Entry 5HJB (X-ray diffraction, 2.70 A resolution); this record covers chains A and B.

# Chain A
Protein: Protein AF-9
Source organism: Homo sapiens
Notes: fragment: YEATS domain
UniProtKB: P42568 (AF9_HUMAN); numbering as in UniProt (aligned over 1-138)
Amino-acid sequence (140 residues; each row starts with the number of its first residue; numbers below 1 keep their minus sign (Ser-1 is residue -1)):
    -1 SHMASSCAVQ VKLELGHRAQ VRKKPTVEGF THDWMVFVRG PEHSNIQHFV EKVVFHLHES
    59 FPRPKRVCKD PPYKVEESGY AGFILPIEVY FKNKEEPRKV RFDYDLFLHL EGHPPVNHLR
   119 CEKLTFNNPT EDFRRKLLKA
Sequence notes: expression tag (-1 to 0)
UniProt features mapped onto this chain:
  - region (Histone H3K9cr binding): Tyr78 to Gly80, Leu106 to Leu108
  - site (Histone H3K9cr binding): Ser58, Asp103
From the paper describing this entry:
  - conformationally variable residues (side-chain flip): Phe28, Tyr78
  - specificity-determining residues: Phe59
  - mutagenesis - F59A: abolished binding to H3K9cr or H3K18cr
  - mutagenesis - F28A, H56A, S58A, G77A: decreased binding to peptide of Histone H3.1 (chain B)

# Chain B
Protein: peptide of Histone H3.1
UniProtKB: P68431 (H31_HUMAN); residues 3-10 here correspond to UniProt positions 4-11 (UniProt number = residue number + 1)
Amino-acid sequence (8 residues; numbered 3 to 10; the number before each row is that of its first residue):
     3 TKQTARKS
Modified / non-standard residues: Lys9 (N-6-crotonyl-L-lysine; KCR)
UniProt features mapped onto this chain:
  - modified residue: Thr3 (Phosphothreonine), Lys4 (Allysine), Gln5 (5-glutamyl dopamine), Thr6 (Phosphothreonine), Arg8 (Citrulline), Ser10 (ADP-ribosylserine)

# Interface between chain A and chain B
Contacting residue pairs - 28 pairs, chain A then chain B:
  Phe28(A) - Lys9(B)
  His30(A) - Thr6(B)
  His56(A) - Lys9(B)
  His56(A) - Ser10(B)
  Ser58(A) - Lys9(B)
  Phe59(A) - Lys9(B)
  Ser76(A) - Lys9(B)
  Gly77(A) - Lys9(B)
  Tyr78(A) - Lys9(B)
  Ala79(A) - Ala7(B)
  Ala79(A) - Arg8(B)
  Ala79(A) - Lys9(B)
  Gly80(A) - Thr6(B)
  Gly80(A) - Ala7(B)  hydrogen bond (backbone-backbone)
  Gly80(A) - Arg8(B)
  Gly80(A) - Lys9(B)  hydrogen bond (backbone-backbone)
  Phe81(A) - Arg8(B)
  Asp103(A) - Arg8(B)  salt bridge
  Leu104(A) - Arg8(B)
  Phe105(A) - Gln5(B)
  Leu106(A) - Gln5(B)
  Leu106(A) - Thr6(B)  hydrogen bond (backbone-backbone)
  His107(A) - Lys4(B)  hydrogen bond (side chain-backbone)
  His107(A) - Thr6(B)
  Leu108(A) - Thr3(B)
  Leu108(A) - Lys4(B)
  Leu108(A) - Gln5(B)
  His111(A) - Lys4(B)
Also at the interface, not in a pair above, chain A (21 interface residues in all): Pro60, Ile82, Pro112
The authors on this interface:
  - specific contacts: Asp103(A)-Arg8(B) (hydrogen bond)
  - interface residues, chain A: Phe59(A), Tyr78(A)
  - hot spots on chain A (mutagenesis) - F59A (192-fold), Y78A (78-fold): decreased binding to peptide of Histone H3.1 (chain B)

# Summary
Chain A and chain B form an interface of 21 and 8 residues respectively, with 4 hydrogen bonds and 1 salt
bridge. Polar contacts include Asp103(A)-Arg8(B), His107(A)-Lys4(B) and Gly80(A)-Ala7(B). The authors report a
hydrogen bond between Asp103(A) and Arg8(B). From the paper: F28A, H56A and S58A of chain A, among others,
reduce binding to peptide of Histone H3.1 (chain B); interface residues Phe59(A) and Tyr78(A); 6 substitutions
were tested in all.
Here chain A is Protein AF-9 (Homo sapiens) and chain B is peptide of Histone H3.1. Entry 5HJB (AF9 YEATS in
complex with histone H3 Crotonylation at K9) was determined by X-ray diffraction together with 5HJC and 5HJD
from the same study.
